Entry 4LMC (X-ray diffraction, 1.74 A resolution); this record covers chain A.

# Chain A
Name: Nucleoprotein
From: Human coronavirus
UniProtKB: Q6SA23 (Q6SA23_CVHOC); residues 58-190 here correspond to UniProt positions 55-187 (UniProt number = residue number - 3)
Chain sequence (135 residues; numbered 56 to 190; the number before each row is that of its first residue):
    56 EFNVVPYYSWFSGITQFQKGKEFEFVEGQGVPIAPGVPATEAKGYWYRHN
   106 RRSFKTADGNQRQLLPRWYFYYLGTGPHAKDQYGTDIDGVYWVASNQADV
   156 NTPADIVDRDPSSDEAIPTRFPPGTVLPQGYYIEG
Unresolved in the structure: 115-117
Differences from the reference sequence: expression tag (56-57)
What the authors report for this chain:
  - mutagenesis - R122A, Y124A, Y126A, R164A: decreased binding to RNA

# In short
The paper reports that R122A, Y124A and Y126A, among others, reduce binding to RNA.
Chain A is Nucleoprotein (Human coronavirus); the structure, Crystal structure of HCoV-OC43 N-NTD complexed
with CMP, was determined by X-ray diffraction (same publication as 4KXJ, 4LI4, 4LM7 and 4LM9).
